Entry 5ZYA (electron microscopy, 3.95 A resolution); this record covers chains B and A of the 4 polymer chains in the assembly.

# Chain B
Protein: Splicing factor 3B subunit 5
Source organism: Homo sapiens
Reference sequence: Q9BWJ5 (SF3B5_HUMAN); residue numbers follow UniProt; this construct covers 1-86
Amino-acid sequence (86 residues; numbered 1 to 86; the number before each row is that of its first residue):
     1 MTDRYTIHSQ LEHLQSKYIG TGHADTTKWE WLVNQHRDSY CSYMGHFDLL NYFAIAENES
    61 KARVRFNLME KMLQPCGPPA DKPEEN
Unresolved in the structure: 1-15, 82-86
Swiss-Prot annotation at these positions:
  - site (Interaction with RNA): Y5, G20
  - modified residue: T2 (N-acetylthreonine), S9 (Phosphoserine), K17 (N6-acetyllysine)

# Chain A
Protein: Splicing factor 3B subunit 3
Source organism: Homo sapiens
Reference sequence: Q15393 (SF3B3_HUMAN); numbering as in UniProt (aligned over 1-1217)
Amino-acid sequence (1223 residues; each row starts with the number of its first residue; numbering starts at 0):
     0 DMFLYNLTLQ RATGISFAIH GNFSGTKQQE IVVSRGKILE LLRPDPNTGK VHTLLTVEVF
    60 GVIRSLMAFR LTGGTKDYIV VGSDSGRIVI LEYQPSKNMF EKIHQETFGK SGCRRIVPGQ
   120 FLAVDPKGRA VMISAIEKQK LVYILNRDAA ARLTISSPLE AHKANTLVYH VVGVDVGFEN
   180 PMFACLEMDY EEADNDPTGE AAANTQQTLT FYELDLGLNH VVRKYSEPLE EHGNFLITVP
   240 GGSDGPSGVL ICSENYITYK NFGDQPDIRC PIPRRRNDLD DPERGMIFVC SATHKTKSMF
   300 FFLAQTEQGD IFKITLETDE DMVTEIRLKY FDTVPVAAAM CVLKTGFLFV ASEFGNHYLY
   360 QIAHLGDDDE EPEFSSAMPL EEGDTFFFQP RPLKNLVLVD ELDSLSPILF CQIADLANED
   420 TPQLYVACGR GPRSSLRVLR HGLEVSEMAV SELPGNPNAV WTVRRHIEDE FDAYIIVSFV
   480 NATLVLSIGE TVEEVTDSGF LGTTPTLSCS LLGDDALVQV YPDGIRHIRA DKRVNEWKTP
   540 GKKTIVKCAV NQRQVVIALT GGELVYFEMD PSGQLNEYTE RKEMSADVVC MSLANVPPGE
   600 QRSRFLAVGL VDNTVRIISL DPSDCLQPLS MQALPAQPES LCIVEMGGTE KQDELGERGS
   660 IGFLYLNIGL QNGVLLRTVL DPVTGDLSDT RTRYLGSRPV KLFRVRMQGQ EAVLAMSSRS
   720 WLSYSYQSRF HLTPLSYETL EFASGFASEQ CPEGIVAIST NTLRILALEK LGAVFNQVAF
   780 PLQYTPRKFV IHPESNNLII IETDHNAYTE ATKAQRKQQM AEEMVEAAGE DERELAAEMA
   840 AAFLNENLPE SIFGAPKAGN GQWASVIRVM NPIQGNTLDL VQLEQNEAAF SVAVCRFSNT
   900 GEDWYVLVGV AKDLILNPRS VAGGFVYTYK LVNNGEKLEF LHKTPVEEVP AAIAPFQGRV
   960 LIGVGKLLRV YDLGKKKLLR KCENKHIANY ISGIQTIGHR VIVSDVQESF IWVRYKRNEN
  1020 QLIIFADDTY PRWVTTASLL DYDTVAGADK FGNICVVRLP PNTNDEVDED PTGNKALWDR
  1080 GLLNGASQKA EVIMNYHVGE TVLSLQKTTL IPGGSESLVY TTLSGGIGIL VPFTSHEDHD
  1140 FFQHVEMHLR SEHPPLCGRD HLSFRSYYFP VKNVIDGDLC EQFNSMEPNK QKNVSEELDR
  1200 TPPEVSKKLE DIRTRYAFDY KDD
Unresolved in the structure: 381-382, 646-661, 692-694, 830-833, 1068-1082
Sequence notes: expression tag (0, 1218-1222)
Metal / ion sites: K+: V610, N612, Q636
Swiss-Prot annotation at these positions:
  - region: E105 to Q119 (Interaction with PHF5A, SF3B1 and SF3B5), N145 to Y168 (Interaction with PHF5A, SF3B1 and SF3B5), D193 to H231 (Interaction with SF3B1 and SF3B5), R786 to H804 (Interaction with SF3B1 and SF3B5), T1028 to K1049 (Interaction with SF3B1), T1100 to S1123 (Interaction with SF3B5)
  - site: G284 (Interaction with SF3B5), E306 (Interaction with SF3B5), E352 (Interaction with SF3B5), R429 (Interaction with SF3B5), N916 (Interaction with SF3B5), N988 (Interaction with SF3B1), K1171 (Interaction with SF3B1)
  - modified residue: S156 (Phosphoserine), T1200 (Phosphothreonine)

# Interface between chain B and chain A
Contacting residue pairs - 46 pairs, chain B then chain A:
  Y18(B) with R113(A), hydrogen bond; I115(A), hydrophobic
  I19(B) with R114(A); I115(A), hydrophobic; E136(A)
  R37(B) with R114(A); Y189(A); D193(A), salt bridge
  D38(B) with R114(A)
  C41(B) with R114(A)
  G45(B) with R63(A); C112(A)
  H46(B) with Y1167(A)
  F47(B) with G35(A); V61(A), hydrophobic; G1098(A)
  D48(B) with T1100(A); L1122(A); S1123(A), hydrogen bond
  N51(B) with F353(A)
  Y52(B) with K1049(A), hydrogen bond
  A54(B) with R429(A), hydrogen bond (backbone-side chain)
  I55(B) with R429(A), hydrogen bond (backbone-side chain)
  E57(B) with R429(A)
  N58(B) with R429(A), hydrogen bond; H804(A); N805(A); K856(A), hydrogen bond (backbone-side chain)
  E59(B) with R429(A), hydrogen bond (backbone-side chain)
  K61(B) with E352(A)
  A62(B) with V288(A), hydrophobic
  R63(B) with R283(A); I286(A); E306(A), salt bridge
  F66(B) with H231(A)
  M69(B) with V167(A); Y168(A), hydrophobic
  E70(B) with Y168(A), hydrogen bond; H231(A), salt bridge
  M72(B) with L166(A), hydrophobic
  L73(B) with L166(A), hydrophobic; M187(A), hydrophobic; Y189(A), hydrophobic
  P78(B) with P196(A)
  P79(B) with D195(A)
  D81(B) with P196(A)
Other interface residues (no listed pair), chain B (35 interface residues in all): K17, N34, S42, M44, L49, A56, S60, K71
Other interface residues (no listed pair), chain A (49 interface residues in all): Q119, I135, K137, D188, T197, G198, F287, P406, L408, G428, T784, R786, N916, F1050, E1099, Y1166

# Summary
The interface between chain B and chain A involves 35 residues on one side and 49 on the other; the contacts
include 9 hydrogen bonds and 3 salt bridges. Polar contacts include R37(B)-D193(A), R63(B)-E306(A) and
E70(B)-H231(A). V610(A), N612(A) and Q636(A) form the K+ site.
Here chain B is Splicing factor 3B subunit 5 and chain A is Splicing factor 3B subunit 3, both from Homo
sapiens. Entry 5ZYA (SF3b spliceosomal complex bound to E7107) was determined by electron microscopy.
